PDB entry 5K10 | electron microscopy, 3.80 A resolution | chains A and B

# Chain A (and B)
Name: Isocitrate dehydrogenase [NADP] cytoplasmic
From: Homo sapiens
Notes: EC 1.1.1.42; chain B of this document is another copy of the same molecule, construct and numbering; everything in this record applies to it too
UniProt: O75874 (IDHC_HUMAN); residues 3-413 here = UniProt positions 3-413
Amino-acid sequence (411 residues; numbered 3 to 413; the number before each row is that of its first residue):
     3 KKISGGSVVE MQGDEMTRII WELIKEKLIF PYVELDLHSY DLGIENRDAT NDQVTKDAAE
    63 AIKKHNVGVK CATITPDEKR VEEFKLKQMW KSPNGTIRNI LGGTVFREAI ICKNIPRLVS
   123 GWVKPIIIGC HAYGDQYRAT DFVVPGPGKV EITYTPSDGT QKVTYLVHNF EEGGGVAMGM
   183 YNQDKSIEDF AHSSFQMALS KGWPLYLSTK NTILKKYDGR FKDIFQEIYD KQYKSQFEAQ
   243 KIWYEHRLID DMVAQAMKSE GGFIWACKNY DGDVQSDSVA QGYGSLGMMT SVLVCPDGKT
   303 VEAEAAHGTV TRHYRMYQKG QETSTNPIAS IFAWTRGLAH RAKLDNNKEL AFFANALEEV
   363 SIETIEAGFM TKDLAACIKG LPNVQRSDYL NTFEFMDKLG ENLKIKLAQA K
Not modelled in the structure: 135-139, 272-280
Sequence notes: conflict Cys-132 (Arg in O75874)
Swiss-Prot annotation at these positions:
  - binding site (NADP(+)): Thr-75 to Thr-77, Arg-82, Lys-260, Gly-310 to His-315, Asn-328
  - binding site (substrate): Thr-77, Ser-94 to Arg-100, Arg-109, Lys-212
  - binding site (Mn(2+)): Asp-252, Asp-275, Asp-279
  - site (Critical for catalysis): Tyr-139, Lys-212
  - modified residue: Tyr-42 (Phosphotyrosine), Lys-81 (N6-acetyllysine), Lys-126 (N6-succinyllysine), Lys-224 (N6-acetyllysine), Lys-233 (N6-acetyllysine), Lys-243 (N6-acetyllysine), Lys-321 (N6-acetyllysine), Ser-389 (Phosphoserine), Lys-400 (N6-succinyllysine)
Residues lining bound ligands: NADPH (NDP; NADPH dihydro-nicotinamide-adenine-dinucleotide phosphate): Glu-17, Lys-72, Ala-74, Thr-75, Ile-76, Thr-77, Arg-82, Asn-96, Ser-287, Leu-288, Gly-289, Glu-306, Ala-307, His-309, Gly-310, Thr-311, Val-312, Thr-313, Arg-314, His-315, Thr-327, Asn-328, Asp-375
Reported in the primary citation:
  - conformationally variable residues: Lys-270 to Val-281

# Chain A / chain B interface
Contacting residue pairs (89; chain A residue first):
  Leu-120(A) / Leu-120(B)  hydrophobic
  Ala-141(A) / Leu-216(B)  hydrophobic
  Thr-142(A) / Ile-154(B)
  Thr-142(A) / Tyr-167(B)
  Asp-143(A) / Leu-216(B)
  Asp-143(A) / Lys-217(B)  hydrogen bond (side chain-backbone)
  Asp-143(A) / Lys-218(B)  hydrogen bond (side chain-backbone)
  Asp-143(A) / Tyr-219(B)  hydrogen bond (side chain-backbone)
  Phe-144(A) / Ile-154(B)  hydrophobic
  Phe-144(A) / Tyr-156(B)  hydrophobic
  Phe-144(A) / Tyr-167(B)
  Val-145(A) / Lys-218(B)
  Val-145(A) / Arg-222(B)
  Val-146(A) / Tyr-156(B)  hydrophobic
  Gly-148(A) / Tyr-156(B)  hydrogen bond (backbone-side chain)
  Pro-149(A) / Tyr-156(B)  hydrogen bond (backbone-side chain)
  Pro-149(A) / Ser-159(B)  hydrogen bond (backbone-backbone)
  Gly-150(A) / Tyr-156(B)  hydrogen bond (backbone-side chain)
  Gly-150(A) / Thr-157(B)
  Gly-150(A) / Ser-159(B)
  Lys-151(A) / Thr-157(B)  hydrogen bond (backbone-backbone)
  Val-152(A) / Ile-154(B)  hydrophobic
  Val-152(A) / Tyr-156(B)  hydrophobic
  Glu-153(A) / Ile-154(B)
  Glu-153(A) / Thr-155(B)  hydrogen bond (backbone-backbone)
  Glu-153(A) / Thr-157(B)
  Ile-154(A) / Thr-142(B)
  Ile-154(A) / Phe-144(B)  hydrophobic
  Ile-154(A) / Val-152(B)  hydrophobic
  Ile-154(A) / Glu-153(B)
  Ile-154(A) / Ile-154(B)  hydrophobic
  Ile-154(A) / Met-180(B)
  Thr-155(A) / Glu-153(B)  hydrogen bond (backbone-backbone)
  Thr-155(A) / Thr-155(B)
  Tyr-156(A) / Val-146(B)  hydrophobic
  Tyr-156(A) / Gly-148(B)  hydrogen bond (side chain-backbone)
  Tyr-156(A) / Pro-149(B)  hydrogen bond (side chain-backbone)
  Tyr-156(A) / Gly-150(B)  hydrogen bond (side chain-backbone)
  Tyr-156(A) / Lys-151(B)
  Tyr-156(A) / Val-152(B)  hydrophobic
  Thr-157(A) / Gly-150(B)
  Thr-157(A) / Lys-151(B)  hydrogen bond (backbone-backbone)
  Thr-157(A) / Glu-153(B)
  Ser-159(A) / Pro-149(B)
  Ser-159(A) / Gly-150(B)
  Tyr-167(A) / Thr-142(B)
  Tyr-167(A) / Phe-144(B)
  Val-169(A) / Tyr-183(B)
  His-170(A) / Tyr-183(B)
  His-170(A) / Gln-185(B)  hydrogen bond
  Glu-174(A) / Lys-187(B)  salt bridge
  Gly-177(A) / Asn-184(B)
  Val-178(A) / Tyr-183(B)
  Val-178(A) / Asn-184(B)  hydrogen bond (backbone-backbone)
  Val-178(A) / Tyr-219(B)  hydrophobic
  Ala-179(A) / Met-182(B)
  Ala-179(A) / Tyr-219(B)
  Met-180(A) / Ile-154(B)
  Met-180(A) / Met-180(B)
  Met-180(A) / Gly-181(B)
  Met-180(A) / Met-182(B)  hydrogen bond (backbone-backbone)
  Met-180(A) / Tyr-219(B)  hydrophobic
  Gly-181(A) / Met-180(B)
  Met-182(A) / Ala-179(B)
  Met-182(A) / Met-180(B)  hydrogen bond (backbone-backbone)
  Tyr-183(A) / Val-169(B)
  Tyr-183(A) / His-170(B)
  Tyr-183(A) / Val-178(B)
  Asn-184(A) / Gly-177(B)
  Asn-184(A) / Val-178(B)  hydrogen bond (backbone-backbone)
  Gln-185(A) / His-170(B)  hydrogen bond
  Asp-186(A) / Gly-176(B)
  Lys-187(A) / Glu-174(B)  salt bridge
  Leu-216(A) / Ala-141(B)  hydrophobic
  Leu-216(A) / Asp-143(B)
  Lys-217(A) / Asp-143(B)  hydrogen bond (backbone-side chain)
  Lys-218(A) / Asp-143(B)  hydrogen bond (backbone-side chain)
  Lys-218(A) / Val-145(B)
  Tyr-219(A) / Asp-143(B)  hydrogen bond (backbone-side chain)
  Tyr-219(A) / Val-178(B)  hydrophobic
  Tyr-219(A) / Ala-179(B)
  Tyr-219(A) / Met-180(B)  hydrophobic
  Arg-222(A) / Val-145(B)
  Met-259(A) / Gly-284(B)
  Met-259(A) / Tyr-285(B)  hydrophobic
  Lys-260(A) / Leu-383(B)
  Gly-284(A) / Met-259(B)
  Tyr-285(A) / Met-259(B)  hydrophobic
  Leu-383(A) / Lys-260(B)
Also at the interface, not in a pair above, chain A (49 interface residues in all): Arg-119, Pro-158, Leu-168, Phe-172, Gly-176, Ile-189
Also at the interface, not in a pair above, chain B (49 interface residues in all): Arg-119, Pro-158, Leu-168, Phe-172, Asp-186, Ile-189

# In short
Chain A and chain B each contribute 49 residues to their interface; the contacts include 23 hydrogen bonds and
2 salt bridges. Polar contacts include Glu-174(A)/Lys-187(B), Asp-143(A)/Lys-217(B) and Asp-143(A)/Lys-218(B).
Ligands of chain A: NADPH. From the paper: conformational variability at Lys-270(A).
Chain A and chain B are both Isocitrate dehydrogenase [NADP] cytoplasmic (Homo sapiens); the structure,
Cryo-EM structure of isocitrate dehydrogenase (IDH1), was determined by electron microscopy together with 5K0Z
and 5K11 from the same study.
